Entry 4PR5 (X-ray diffraction, 1.80 A resolution); this record covers chains A and C of the 3 polymer chains in the assembly.

# Chain A
Protein: HLA class I histocompatibility antigen, B-35 alpha chain
Organism: Homo sapiens
Reference sequence: P30685 (1B35_HUMAN); residues 1-276 here correspond to UniProt positions 25-300 (UniProt number = residue number + 24)
Sequence (276 residues; each row starts with the number of its first residue):
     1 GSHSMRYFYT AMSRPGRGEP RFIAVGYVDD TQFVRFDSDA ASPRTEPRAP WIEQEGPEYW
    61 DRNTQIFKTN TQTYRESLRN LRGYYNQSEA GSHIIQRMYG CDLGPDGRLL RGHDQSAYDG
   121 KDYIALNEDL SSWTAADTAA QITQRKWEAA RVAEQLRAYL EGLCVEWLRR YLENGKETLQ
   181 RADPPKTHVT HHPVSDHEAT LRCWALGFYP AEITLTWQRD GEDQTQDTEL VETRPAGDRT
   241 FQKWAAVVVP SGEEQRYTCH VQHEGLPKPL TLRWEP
Disulfide bonds: C101-C164, C203-C259

# Chain C
Protein: Epstein-Barr nuclear antigen 1
Reference sequence: Q3KSS4 (EBNA1_EBVG); residues 1-11 here correspond to UniProt positions 407-417 (UniProt number = residue number + 406)
Sequence (11 residues; row label = number of the first residue in the row):
     1 HPVGDADYFE Y
Reported in the primary citation:
  - conformationally variable residues: D5

# Interface between chain A and chain C
Pairs across the interface (51):
  M5(A) - H1(C)
  Y7(A) - H1(C)  hydrogen bond (side chain-backbone)
  Y7(A) - P2(C)
  Y9(A) - P2(C)
  Y59(A) - H1(C)
  R62(A) - H1(C)
  N63(A) - H1(C)
  N63(A) - P2(C)
  I66(A) - H1(C)
  I66(A) - V3(C)
  I66(A) - G4(C)
  F67(A) - P2(C)  hydrophobic
  T69(A) - A6(C)
  T69(A) - D7(C)
  N70(A) - D5(C)
  N70(A) - A6(C)
  T73(A) - A6(C)  hydrogen bond (side chain-backbone)
  T73(A) - E10(C)
  Y74(A) - F9(C)
  Y74(A) - Y11(C)  hydrophobic
  E76(A) - E10(C)
  S77(A) - E10(C)
  S77(A) - Y11(C)  hydrogen bond (side chain-backbone)
  N80(A) - E10(C)
  N80(A) - Y11(C)
  L81(A) - Y11(C)  hydrophobic
  Y84(A) - Y11(C)  hydrogen bond (side chain-backbone)
  I95(A) - Y11(C)
  R97(A) - V3(C)
  R97(A) - D5(C)  salt bridge
  R97(A) - F9(C)
  R97(A) - Y11(C)
  Y99(A) - P2(C)
  Y99(A) - V3(C)  hydrogen bond (side chain-backbone)
  D114(A) - F9(C)
  S116(A) - Y11(C)  hydrogen bond
  Y123(A) - Y11(C)  hydrophobic
  T143(A) - Y11(C)  hydrogen bond (side chain-backbone)
  K146(A) - Y11(C)  hydrogen bond (side chain-backbone)
  W147(A) - F9(C)  hydrophobic
  W147(A) - E10(C)  hydrogen bond (side chain-backbone)
  W147(A) - Y11(C)  hydrophobic
  V152(A) - Y8(C)
  V152(A) - F9(C)  hydrophobic
  Q155(A) - Y8(C)
  L156(A) - F9(C)  hydrophobic
  Y159(A) - H1(C)  hydrogen bond (side chain-backbone)
  Y159(A) - P2(C)
  Y159(A) - V3(C)  hydrophobic
  W167(A) - H1(C)
  Y171(A) - H1(C)  hydrogen bond (side chain-backbone)
The authors on this interface:
  - specific contacts: R97(A)-D5(C) (salt bridge)

# Overview
Chain A and chain C form an interface of 32 and 11 residues respectively; the contacts include 11 hydrogen
bonds and 1 salt bridge. Polar contacts include R97(A)-D5(C), Y7(A)-H1(C) and T73(A)-A6(C). The paper
describes a salt bridge between R97(A) and D5(C). The paper reports conformational variability at D5(C).
Here chain A is HLA class I histocompatibility antigen, B-35 alpha chain (Homo sapiens) and chain C is
Epstein-Barr nuclear antigen 1. Entry 4PR5 (Crystal structure of a HLA-B*35:01-HPVG-D5) was determined by
X-ray diffraction together with 4PRA, 4PRB, 4PRD, 4PRE, 4PRH, 4PRI, 4PRN and 4PRP from the same study.
